PDB entry 9DC3 | electron microscopy, 2.31 A resolution | chains A and A2 of the 120 polymer chains in the assembly

# Chain A
Protein: Capsid protein
From: adeno-associated virus 8
UniProt: Q8JQF8 (Q8JQF8_9VIRU); residue numbers follow UniProt; this construct covers 204-738
Sequence (535 residues; each row starts with the number of its first residue):
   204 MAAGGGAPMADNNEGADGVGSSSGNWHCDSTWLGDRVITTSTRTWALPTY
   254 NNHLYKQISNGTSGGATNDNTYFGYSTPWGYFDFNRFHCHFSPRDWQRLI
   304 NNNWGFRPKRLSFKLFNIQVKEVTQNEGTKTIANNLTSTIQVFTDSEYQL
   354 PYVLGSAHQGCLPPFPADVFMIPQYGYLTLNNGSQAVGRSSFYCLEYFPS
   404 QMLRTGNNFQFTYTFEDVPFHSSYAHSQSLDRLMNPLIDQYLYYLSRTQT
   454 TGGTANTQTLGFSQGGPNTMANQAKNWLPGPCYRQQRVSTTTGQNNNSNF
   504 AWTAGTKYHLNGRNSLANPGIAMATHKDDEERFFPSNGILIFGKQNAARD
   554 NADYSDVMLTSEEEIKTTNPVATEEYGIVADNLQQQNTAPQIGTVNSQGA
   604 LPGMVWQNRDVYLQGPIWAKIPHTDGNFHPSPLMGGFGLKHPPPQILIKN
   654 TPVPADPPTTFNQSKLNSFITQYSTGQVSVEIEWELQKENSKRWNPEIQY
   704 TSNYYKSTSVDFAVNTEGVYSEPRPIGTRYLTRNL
Not modelled in the structure: 204-218
Reported in the primary citation:
  - conformationally variable residues (side-chain flip): Asn670

# Chain A2
Protein: AAVX affinity ligand
Sequence (126 residues; each row starts with the number of its first residue):
     1 QVQIQESGGGIVQAGGSLRLSCAASGRTHGMYAMGWFRQAPGKEREFVAV
    51 QDITASNTHYSSAVKGRFTLSRDNAKNTAYLQMNNLKPEDTAVYYCAAGP
   101 TLMSGSYNSARDYDYWGQGTQVTVSS
Not modelled in the structure: 1
Disulfide bonds: Cys22-Cys96

# How chain A and chain A2 interact
Pairs across the interface - 34 pairs, chain A then chain A2:
  Asn255(A) - Thr101(A2)
  Asn255(A) - Met103(A2)
  Leu257(A) - Thr101(A2)
  Val326(A) - Ser104(A2)  hydrogen bond (backbone-side chain)
  Val326(A) - Gly105(A2)
  Gln328(A) - Ser104(A2)  hydrogen bond (backbone-backbone)
  Gln328(A) - Gly105(A2)
  Gln328(A) - Tyr107(A2)  hydrogen bond (backbone-side chain)
  Gln328(A) - Asn108(A2)  hydrogen bond
  Glu330(A) - Ser62(A2)
  Gly331(A) - Ser62(A2)
  Ala658(A) - Asn57(A2)
  Asp659(A) - Ser56(A2)
  Asp659(A) - Asn57(A2)  hydrogen bond
  Pro660(A) - Ser56(A2)
  Pro661(A) - Thr54(A2)
  Pro661(A) - Ser56(A2)
  Asn665(A) - Thr54(A2)
  Asn670(A) - Tyr32(A2)
  Asn670(A) - Pro100(A2)  hydrogen bond (side chain-backbone)
  Asn670(A) - Thr101(A2)
  Asn670(A) - Leu102(A2)  hydrogen bond (backbone-backbone)
  Ser671(A) - Tyr32(A2)  hydrogen bond (backbone-side chain)
  Ser671(A) - Asp52(A2)
  Ser671(A) - Asn57(A2)  hydrogen bond
  Ser671(A) - Leu102(A2)
  Phe672(A) - Leu102(A2)  hydrogen bond (backbone-backbone)
  Phe672(A) - Met103(A2)
  Phe672(A) - Ser104(A2)  hydrogen bond (backbone-backbone)
  Ile673(A) - Ser104(A2)
  Thr674(A) - Met103(A2)
  Thr674(A) - Ser104(A2)  hydrogen bond (backbone-side chain)
  Thr674(A) - Gly105(A2)  hydrogen bond (side chain-backbone)
  Thr674(A) - Ser106(A2)
Also at the interface, not in a pair above, chain A (20 interface residues in all): His256, Thr327, Asn329, Lys668
Also at the interface, not in a pair above, chain A2 (16 interface residues in all): Asp112

# Overview
20 residues of chain A and 16 residues of chain A2 are in contact, with 13 hydrogen bonds. Polar contacts
include Val326(A)-Ser104(A2), Gln328(A)-Tyr107(A2) and Gln328(A)-Asn108(A2). The paper reports conformational
variability at Asn670(A).
Chain A is Capsid protein (adeno-associated virus 8) and chain A2 is AAVX affinity ligand; the structure, AAV8
in complex with the AAVX affinity ligand, was determined by electron microscopy together with 9DC2 from the
same study.
